7W6L - chains B and C of the 7 polymer chains in the assembly; structure by X-ray diffraction, 2.26 A resolution.

# Chain B
Name: Set1/Ash2 histone methyltransferase complex subunit ASH2
Source organism: Homo sapiens
UniProtKB: Q9UBL3 (ASH2L_HUMAN); residues 286-504 here correspond to UniProt positions 380-598 (UniProt number = residue number + 94)
Amino-acid sequence (184 residues; each row starts with the number of its first residue; note: 36 numbers in that range are skipped by the numbering (no residue carries them; nothing is unmodelled there)):
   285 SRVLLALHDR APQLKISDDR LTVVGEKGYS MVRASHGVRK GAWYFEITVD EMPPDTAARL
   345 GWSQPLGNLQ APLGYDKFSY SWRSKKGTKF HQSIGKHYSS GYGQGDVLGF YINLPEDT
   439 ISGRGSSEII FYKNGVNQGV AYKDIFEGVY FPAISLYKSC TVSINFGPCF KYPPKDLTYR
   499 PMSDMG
Disordered / not traced: 439-443, 504
Differences from the reference sequence: expression tag (285); linker (439-444)

# Chain C
Name: Histone-lysine N-methyltransferase 2C
Source organism: Homo sapiens
Notes: EC 2.1.1.43
UniProtKB: Q8NEZ4 (KMT2C_HUMAN); residues 4757-4911 here = UniProt positions 4757-4911
Amino-acid sequence (159 residues; each row starts with the number of its first residue):
  4753 GPLGSKSSQY RKMKTEWKSN VYLARSRIQG LGLYAARDIE KHTMVIEYIG TIIRNEVANR
  4813 KEKLYESQNR GVYMFRMDND HVIDATLTGG PARYINHSCA PNCVAEVVTF ERGHKIIISS
  4873 SRRIQKGEEL CYDYKFDFED DQHKIPCHCG AVNCRKWMN
Disordered / not traced: 4753
Differences from the reference sequence: expression tag (4753-4756)
Bound ions: Zn2+: Cys4851, Cys4899, Cys4901, Cys4906
Residues lining bound ligands: S-adenosylhomocysteine (SAH): Ile4780, Gln4781, Gly4782, Leu4783, Gly4823, Val4824, Tyr4825, Arg4845, Tyr4846, Ile4847, Asn4848, His4849, Tyr4886, Pro4898, Cys4899, His4900, Cys4901, Met4910

# Interface between chain B and chain C
Contacting residue pairs - 8 pairs, chain B then chain C:
  Val308(B) - Glu4863(C)
  Glu335(B) - Leu4755(C)
  Glu335(B) - Phe4862(C)
  Glu335(B) - Glu4863(C)  hydrogen bond (side chain-backbone)
  Pro338(B) - Arg4763(C)
  Gln388(B) - Leu4755(C)
  Gln388(B) - Ser4759(C)  hydrogen bond
  Ser477(B) - Glu4863(C)
Other interface residues (no listed pair), chain B (9 interface residues in all): Lys299, Asp334, Pro337, Thr479
Other interface residues (no listed pair), chain C (7 interface residues in all): Gly4756, Arg4864

# Overview
Chain B and chain C form an interface of 9 and 7 residues respectively; the contacts include 2 hydrogen bonds.
Among the polar pairs are Glu335(B)-Glu4863(C) and Gln388(B)-Ser4759(C). Chain C binds S-adenosylhomocysteine.
The Zn2+ site is built by Cys4851(C), Cys4899(C), Cys4901(C) and Cys4906(C).
Here chain B is Set1/Ash2 histone methyltransferase complex subunit ASH2 and chain C is Histone-lysine
N-methyltransferase 2C, both from Homo sapiens. Entry 7W6L (The crystal structure of MLL3-RBBP5-ASH2L in
complex with H3K4me0 peptide) was determined by X-ray diffraction, deposited together with 7W67, 7W6A, 7W6I
and 7W6J.
